6UU7 - chains FFF and 222 of the 9 polymer chains in the assembly; structure by X-ray diffraction, 4.40 A resolution (low resolution: residue-level contacts below are approximate; hydrogen-bond / salt-bridge calls are withheld).

[Chain FFF]
Molecule: RNA polymerase sigma factor RpoS
Organism: Escherichia coli K-12
Reference sequence: P13445 (RPOS_ECOLI); numbering as in UniProt (aligned over 1-328)
Chain sequence (336 residues; row label = number of the first residue in the row):
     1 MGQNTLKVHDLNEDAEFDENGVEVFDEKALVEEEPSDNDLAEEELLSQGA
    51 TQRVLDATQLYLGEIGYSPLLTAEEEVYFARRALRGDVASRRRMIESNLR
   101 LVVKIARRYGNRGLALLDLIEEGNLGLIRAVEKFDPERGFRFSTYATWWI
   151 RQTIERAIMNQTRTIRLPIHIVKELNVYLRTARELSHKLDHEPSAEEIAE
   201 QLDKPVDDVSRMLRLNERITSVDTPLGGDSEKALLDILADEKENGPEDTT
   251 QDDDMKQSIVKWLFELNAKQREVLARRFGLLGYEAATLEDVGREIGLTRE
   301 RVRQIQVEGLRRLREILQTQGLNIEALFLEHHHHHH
Unresolved in the structure: 1-52, 226-232, 330-336
Sequence notes: conflict Gly2 (Ser in P13445), Glu33 (Gln in P13445); expression tag (329-336)
UniProt features mapped onto this chain:
  - DNA-binding region: Leu288 to Val307 (H-T-H motif)
  - region: Asp56 to Ala89 (Sigma-70 factor domain-1)
  - motif: Asp118 to Glu121 (Interaction with polymerase core subunit RpoC)
  - mutagenesis: Lys173 (K173E: Eliminates RpoS proteolysis. Lack of interaction with RssB), Glu174 (E174T: 2-fold increase in RpoS half-life. Does not affect interaction with RssB), Val177 (V177K: 3-fold increase in RpoS half-life), Tyr178 (Y178L: Does not affect RpoS half-life)

[Chain 222]
Molecule: Synthetic DNA 50-mer (promoter template strand)
Sequence (50 nucleotides; each row starts with the number of its first residue):
     3 TCCGCGTCAGACTCGTAGGATTATAGCATACGTGAGGTGGGATGTCAAGG
Unresolved in the structure: 19-22, 39-52

[Interface between chain FFF and chain 222]
Contacting residue pairs (29):
  Arg112(FFF) - DT24(222)
  Arg112(FFF) - DA25(222)
  Arg112(FFF) - DT26(222)
  Gln152(FFF) - DA27(222)
  Gln152(FFF) - DG28(222)
  Glu155(FFF) - DT26(222)
  Glu155(FFF) - DA27(222)
  Ile158(FFF) - DT26(222)
  Met159(FFF) - DT26(222)
  Arg163(FFF) - DA25(222)
  Arg163(FFF) - DT26(222)
  Val172(FFF) - DT26(222)
  Lys173(FFF) - DA27(222)
  Lys173(FFF) - DG28(222)
  Asn176(FFF) - DT26(222)
  Leu179(FFF) - DA25(222)
  Leu179(FFF) - DT26(222)
  Arg180(FFF) - DT26(222)
  Arg180(FFF) - DA27(222)
  Arg180(FFF) - DG28(222)
  Arg183(FFF) - DA25(222)
  Arg183(FFF) - DT26(222)
  Asn216(FFF) - DA25(222)
  Arg218(FFF) - DT18(222)
  Arg218(FFF) - DT23(222)
  Arg218(FFF) - DT24(222)
  Thr220(FFF) - DT18(222)
  Pro225(FFF) - DG17(222)
  Leu234(FFF) - DT18(222)
Interface residues without a listed pair, chain FFF (20 interface residues in all): Trp148, Arg151, Val177
Interface residues without a listed pair, chain 222 (9 interface residues in all): DC29

[Summary]
20 residues of chain FFF face 9 of chain 222 across their interface. From UniProt: 4 mutagenesis sites on
chain FFF.
Here chain FFF is RNA polymerase sigma factor RpoS (Escherichia coli K-12) and chain 222 is Synthetic DNA
50-mer (promoter template strand). Entry 6UU7 (E. coli sigma-S transcription initiation complex with a 6-nt
RNA and an NTP ("Old" crystal soaked ...) was determined by X-ray diffraction, deposited together with 6UTV,
6UTW, 6UTX, 6UTY, 6UTZ, 6UU0 and 11 further entries.
